PDB entry 6T2U | electron microscopy, 3.60 A resolution | chains B and C of the 4 polymer chains in the assembly

# Chain B
Molecule: RecBCD enzyme subunit RecB
From: Escherichia coli
Notes: EC 3.1.11.5
UniProtKB: P08394 (RECB_ECOLI); numbering as in UniProt (aligned over 1-1180)
Chain sequence (1181 residues; each row starts with the number of its first residue; numbering starts at 0):
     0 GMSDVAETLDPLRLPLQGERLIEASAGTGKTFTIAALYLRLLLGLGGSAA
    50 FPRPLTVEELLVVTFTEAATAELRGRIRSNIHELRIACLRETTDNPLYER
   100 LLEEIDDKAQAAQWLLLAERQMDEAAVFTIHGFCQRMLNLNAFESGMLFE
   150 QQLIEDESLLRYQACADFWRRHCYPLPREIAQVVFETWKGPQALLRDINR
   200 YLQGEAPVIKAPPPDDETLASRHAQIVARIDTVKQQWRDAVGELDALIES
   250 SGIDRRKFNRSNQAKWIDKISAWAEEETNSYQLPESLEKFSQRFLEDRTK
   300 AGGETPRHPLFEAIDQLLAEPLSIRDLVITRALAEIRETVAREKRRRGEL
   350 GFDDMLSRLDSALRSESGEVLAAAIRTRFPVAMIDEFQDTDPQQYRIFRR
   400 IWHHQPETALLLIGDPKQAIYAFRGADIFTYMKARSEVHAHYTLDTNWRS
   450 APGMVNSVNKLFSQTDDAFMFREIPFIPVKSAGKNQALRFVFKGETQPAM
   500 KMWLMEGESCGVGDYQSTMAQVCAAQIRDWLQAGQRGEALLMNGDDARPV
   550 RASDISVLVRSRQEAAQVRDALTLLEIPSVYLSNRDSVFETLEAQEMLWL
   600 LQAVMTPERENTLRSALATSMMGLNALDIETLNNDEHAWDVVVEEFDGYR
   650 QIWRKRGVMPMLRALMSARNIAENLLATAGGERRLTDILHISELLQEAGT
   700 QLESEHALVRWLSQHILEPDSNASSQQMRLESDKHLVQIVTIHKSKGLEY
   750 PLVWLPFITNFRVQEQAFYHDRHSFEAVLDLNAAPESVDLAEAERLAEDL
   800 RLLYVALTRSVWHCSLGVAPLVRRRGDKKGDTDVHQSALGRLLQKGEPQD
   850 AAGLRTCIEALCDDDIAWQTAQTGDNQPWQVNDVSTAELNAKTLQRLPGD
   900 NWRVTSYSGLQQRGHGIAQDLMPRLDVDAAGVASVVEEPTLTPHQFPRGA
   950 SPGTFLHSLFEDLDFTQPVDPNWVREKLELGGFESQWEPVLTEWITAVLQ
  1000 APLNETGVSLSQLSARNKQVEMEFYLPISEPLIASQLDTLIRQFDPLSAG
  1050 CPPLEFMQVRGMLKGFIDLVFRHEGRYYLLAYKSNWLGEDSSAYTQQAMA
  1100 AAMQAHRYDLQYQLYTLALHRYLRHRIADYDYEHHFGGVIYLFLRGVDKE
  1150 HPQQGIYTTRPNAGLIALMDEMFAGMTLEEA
Not modelled in the structure: 0-4, 290-303, 911-937, 1175-1180
Differences from the reference sequence: expression tag (0); engineered mutation A1080 (Asp in P08394)
Curated features (UniProtKB/Swiss-Prot):
  - DNA-binding region: I252 to R254, V511, G512, S560, R561, R761
  - binding site (ATP): A23 to T30, W447
  - binding site (Mg(2+)): H956, D1067, Y1081
  - mutagenesis: K29 (K29Q: Subunit loses ATPase and 3'-5' helicase activity, holoenzyme has 3-5 fold less helicase activity, 20-fold less processivity), Y803 (Y803H: Large decrease in recombination, loss of Chi hotspot activity, decreased RecB helicase rate, retains nuclease activity but not Chi-sequence specificity, does not load RecA), V804 (V804E: Large decrease in recombination, loss of Chi hotspot activity, decreased RecB helicase rate, retains nuclease activity but not Chi-sequence specificity, does not load RecA), T807 (T807I: In recB-2109; absence of nuclease modification at Chi sites), D1067 (D1067A: Subunit loses nuclease activity)

# Chain C
Molecule: RecBCD enzyme subunit RecC
From: Escherichia coli
Notes: EC 3.1.11.5
UniProtKB: P07648 (RECC_ECOLI); residue numbers follow UniProt; this construct covers 1-1122
Chain sequence (1122 residues; row label = number of the first residue in the row):
     1 MLRVYHSNRLDVLEALMEFIVERERLDDPFEPEMILVQSTGMAQWLQMTL
    51 SQKFGIAANIDFPLPASFIWDMFVRVLPEIPKESAFNKQSMSWKLMTLLP
   101 QLLEREDFTLLRHYLTDDSDKRKLFQLSSKAADLFDQYLVYRPDWLAQWE
   151 TGHLVEGLGEAQAWQAPLWKALVEYTHQLGQPRWHRANLYQRFIETLESA
   201 TTCPPGLPSRVFICGISALPPVYLQALQALGKHIEIHLLFTNPCRYYWGD
   251 IKDPAYLAKLLTRQRRHSFEDRELPLFRDSENAGQLFNSDGEQDVGNPLL
   301 ASWGKLGRDYIYLLSDLESSQELDAFVDVTPDNLLHNIQSDILELENRAV
   351 AGVNIEEFSRSDNKRPLDPLDSSITFHVCHSPQREVEVLHDRLLAMLEED
   401 PTLTPRDIIVMVADIDSYSPFIQAVFGSAPADRYLPYAISDRRARQSHPV
   451 LEAFISLLSLPDSRFVSEDVLALLDVPVLAARFDITEEGLRYLRQWVNES
   501 GIRWGIDDDNVRELELPATGQHTWRFGLTRMLLGYAMESAQGEWQSVLPY
   551 DESSGLIAELVGHLASLLMQLNIWRRGLAQERPLEEWLPVCRDMLNAFFL
   601 PDAETEAAMTLIEQQWQAIIAEGLGAQYGDAVPLSLLRDELAQRLDQERI
   651 SQRFLAGPVNICTLMPMRSIPFKVVCLLGMNDGVYPRQLAPLGFDLMSQK
   701 PKRGDRSRRDDDRYLFLEALISAQQKLYISYIGRSIQDNSERFPSVLVQE
   751 LIDYIGQSHYLPGDEALNCDESEARVKAHLTCLHTRMPFDPQNYQPGERQ
   801 SYAREWLPAASQAGKAHSEFVQPLPFTLPETVPLETLQRFWAHPVRAFFQ
   851 MRLQVNFRTEDSEIPDTEPFILEGLSRYQINQQLLNALVEQDDAERLFRR
   901 FRAAGDLPYGAFGEIFWETQCQEMQQLADRVIACRQPGQSMEIDLACNGV
   951 QITGWLPQVQPDGLLRWRPSLLSVAQGMQLWLEHLVYCASGGNGESRLFL
  1001 RKDGEWRFPPLAAEQALHYLSQLIEGYREGMSAPLLVLPESGGAWLKTCY
  1051 DAQNDAMLDDDSTLQKARTKFLQAYEGNMMVRGEGDDIWYQRLWRQLTPE
  1101 TMEAIVEQSQRFLLPLFRFNQS
Not modelled in the structure: 1122
Curated features (UniProtKB/Swiss-Prot):
  - natural variant: Q647 to L655 (sequence variant, change not given here; In recC-1004)
  - mutagenesis: Q38 (Q38A: Acts at variant Chi sequences), L64 (L64A: Does not act at Chi), W70 (W70A: Does not act at Chi), D133 (D133A: Does not act at Chi), L134 (L134A: Acts at variant Chi sequences), D136 (D136A: Does not act at Chi), Q137 (Q137A: Acts at variant Chi sequences), R142 (R142A: Acts at variant Chi sequences), R186 (R186A/C/H: Does not act at Chi), D705 (D705A/H: Acts at variant Chi sequences)

# Interface between chain B and chain C
Residue-residue contacts - 182 pairs, chain B then chain C:
  R73(B) - D682(C)
  G74(B) - F743(C)
  R77(B) - V746(C)
  R77(B) - Q749(C)
  R77(B) - E750(C)
  H81(B) - D753(C)  salt bridge
  I85(B) - Q757(C)
  R89(B) - A351(C)  hydrogen bond (side chain-backbone)
  R89(B) - G352(C)
  R89(B) - V353(C)
  R89(B) - F358(C)
  R89(B) - C769(C)
  R89(B) - D770(C)  salt bridge
  E118(B) - V746(C)
  E118(B) - E750(C)
  R119(B) - A301(C)
  R119(B) - S302(C)
  R119(B) - R709(C)  hydrogen bond (backbone-side chain)
  R119(B) - R713(C)
  Q120(B) - R709(C)  hydrogen bond
  D122(B) - P686(C)
  D122(B) - Q688(C)  hydrogen bond (backbone-side chain)
  A141(B) - Y114(C)
  F142(B) - L110(C)  hydrophobic
  F142(B) - F694(C)  hydrophobic
  G145(B) - K123(C)
  M146(B) - Y114(C)
  L147(B) - K123(C)
  F148(B) - K130(C)
  F148(B) - F694(C)  hydrophobic
  E149(B) - Q126(C)
  Y161(B) - T867(C)
  Q162(B) - R464(C)  hydrogen bond
  D166(B) - R464(C)  salt bridge
  W168(B) - F912(C)  hydrophobic
  R169(B) - W504(C)
  R169(B) - P517(C)
  R169(B) - T867(C)  hydrogen bond
  R169(B) - E868(C)  salt bridge
  R170(B) - E515(C)
  R170(B) - L516(C)
  C172(B) - F912(C)
  Y173(B) - E868(C)
  Y173(B) - F870(C)
  Y173(B) - Y909(C)  hydrophobic
  R177(B) - E914(C)
  R177(B) - I915(C)
  A180(B) - F912(C)
  Q181(B) - I915(C)
  V183(B) - F912(C)  hydrophobic
  F184(B) - F912(C)  hydrophobic
  F184(B) - I915(C)  hydrophobic
  F184(B) - F916(C)  hydrophobic
  P190(B) - F870(C)
  R345(B) - D462(C)
  L591(B) - R1095(C)
  E592(B) - R1095(C)  salt bridge
  W598(B) - F857(C)  hydrophobic
  W598(B) - R858(C)  hydrogen bond (side chain-backbone)
  Q601(B) - E860(C)  hydrogen bond
  N610(B) - N856(C)  hydrogen bond
  R613(B) - L853(C)
  R613(B) - Q854(C)
  R613(B) - V855(C)
  S614(B) - N856(C)  hydrogen bond (side chain-backbone)
  S614(B) - F857(C)
  A617(B) - V855(C)  hydrophobic
  A617(B) - R1092(C)  hydrogen bond (backbone-side chain)
  T618(B) - R1092(C)
  S619(B) - H817(C)  hydrogen bond (backbone-side chain)
  S619(B) - R1092(C)
  M621(B) - H817(C)
  G622(B) - H817(C)
  L623(B) - F820(C)
  L623(B) - R1092(C)  hydrogen bond (backbone-side chain)
  N624(B) - S818(C)  hydrogen bond
  N624(B) - E819(C)  hydrogen bond (side chain-backbone)
  N624(B) - F820(C)
  N624(B) - Q822(C)
  A625(B) - F820(C)  hydrogen bond (backbone-backbone)
  E629(B) - R852(C)  salt bridge
  R655(B) - G427(C)  hydrogen bond (side chain-backbone)
  R655(B) - A429(C)
  R662(B) - E805(C)
  R662(B) - W806(C)
  E672(B) - P808(C)
  E672(B) - A813(C)
  E672(B) - G814(C)  hydrogen bond (side chain-backbone)
  N673(B) - K815(C)
  N673(B) - H817(C)
  L674(B) - H817(C)
  L675(B) - A809(C)
  A676(B) - G814(C)
  A676(B) - K815(C)
  T677(B) - A816(C)
  T677(B) - H817(C)  hydrogen bond (side chain-backbone)
  E681(B) - F789(C)
  E692(B) - Q383(C)
  Q695(B) - P420(C)
  E702(B) - P449(C)
  R709(B) - D475(C)  salt bridge
  R709(B) - R494(C)
  A722(B) - Q737(C)  hydrogen bond (backbone-side chain)
  Q725(B) - Q737(C)
  R728(B) - R786(C)
  T885(B) - Q812(C)
  L888(B) - P791(C)  hydrophobic
  L888(B) - Y794(C)
  L888(B) - A810(C)
  N889(B) - Y794(C)
  N889(B) - Q800(C)  hydrogen bond (backbone-side chain)
  N889(B) - L807(C)
  A890(B) - Y794(C)  hydrophobic
  A890(B) - Q800(C)
  A890(B) - L807(C)  hydrophobic
  K891(B) - Q800(C)
  K891(B) - S801(C)
  K891(B) - Y802(C)
  T892(B) - E398(C)
  T892(B) - R804(C)
  L893(B) - E398(C)
  L893(B) - D432(C)
  Q894(B) - E398(C)
  R895(B) - L397(C)  hydrogen bond (side chain-backbone)
  R895(B) - D400(C)  hydrogen bond (side chain-backbone)
  R895(B) - P401(C)  hydrogen bond (side chain-backbone)
  P897(B) - Y434(C)
  W901(B) - R406(C)
  W901(B) - A656(C)
  W901(B) - G657(C)
  W901(B) - P658(C)
  R902(B) - A656(C)
  V903(B) - M48(C)  hydrophobic
  V903(B) - A656(C)  hydrogen bond (backbone-backbone)
  S950(B) - E606(C)
  E978(B) - Q617(C)
  L979(B) - Q617(C)
  R1015(B) - F30(C)
  R1015(B) - G206(C)
  N1016(B) - F30(C)
  Q1018(B) - F30(C)
  Q1018(B) - N59(C)
  M1021(B) - A58(C)  hydrophobic
  M1021(B) - N59(C)
  E1022(B) - Q47(C)  hydrogen bond
  E1022(B) - A57(C)
  E1022(B) - A58(C)
  E1022(B) - N59(C)
  E1022(B) - I60(C)
  F1023(B) - I56(C)  hydrophobic
  F1023(B) - A57(C)
  F1023(B) - A58(C)  hydrophobic
  Y1024(B) - Q44(C)
  Y1024(B) - Q47(C)
  Y1024(B) - M48(C)  hydrophobic
  Y1024(B) - S51(C)
  Y1024(B) - I56(C)
  Y1024(B) - A57(C)  hydrogen bond (backbone-backbone)
  L1025(B) - G55(C)
  P1026(B) - S51(C)
  P1026(B) - G55(C)
  M1061(B) - M48(C)
  V1069(B) - F30(C)
  R1071(B) - D28(C)  salt bridge
  R1071(B) - F30(C)
  Y1076(B) - F30(C)  hydrophobic
  R1120(B) - G55(C)  hydrogen bond (side chain-backbone)
  R1120(B) - I56(C)
  Y1121(B) - P29(C)  hydrogen bond (side chain-backbone)
  Y1121(B) - A58(C)
  Y1121(B) - N59(C)  hydrogen bond
  R1123(B) - R25(C)  hydrogen bond (backbone-side chain)
  H1124(B) - E22(C)  salt bridge
  H1124(B) - R25(C)  hydrogen bond (backbone-side chain)
  H1124(B) - F54(C)
  R1125(B) - R25(C)  hydrogen bond (backbone-side chain)
  R1125(B) - L26(C)
  R1125(B) - P29(C)  hydrogen bond (side chain-backbone)
  R1125(B) - E31(C)  hydrogen bond (side chain-backbone)
  R1125(B) - A58(C)
  I1126(B) - P29(C)  hydrophobic
  A1127(B) - R25(C)
Other interface residues (no listed pair), chain B (126 interface residues in all): A70, E71, L88, E90, L139, E143, K188, M620, L626, I628, N632, M658, P659, M665, S666, A671, T685, L688, T699, Q713, L716, M727, G898, K1017, F1070, A1117
Other interface residues (no listed pair), chain C (141 interface residues in all): V21, P32, Q52, L111, R122, L127, W164, P298, L394, L403, P405, A424, S428, L435, E487, L514, T519, L655, L692, G693, I736, M787, S811, L824, D861, E863, I871, A911, Q1091

# Overview
Chain B and chain C form an interface of 126 and 141 residues respectively; the contacts include 35 hydrogen
bonds and 9 salt bridges. Polar pairs include H81(B)-D753(C), R89(B)-D770(C) and D166(B)-R464(C).
Here chain B is RecBCD enzyme subunit RecB and chain C is RecBCD enzyme subunit RecC, both from Escherichia
coli. Entry 6T2U (Cryo-EM structure of the RecBCD in complex with Chi-minus2 substrate) was determined by
electron microscopy, deposited together with 6SJB, 6SJE, 6SJF, 6SJG and 6T2V.
